Entry 2OBO (X-ray diffraction, 2.60 A resolution); this record covers chains B and C of the 4 polymer chains in the assembly.

[Chain B]
Name: HCV NS4A peptide
Notes: engineered mutation(s): C22S
UniProtKB: Q9QP06 (Q9QP06_9HEPC); residues 21-39 here correspond to UniProt positions 1678-1696 (UniProt number = residue number + 1657)
Sequence (23 residues; row label = number of the first residue in the row):
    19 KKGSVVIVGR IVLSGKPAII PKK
Sequence notes: expression tag (19-20, 40-41)

[Chain C]
Name: HCV NS3 protease
From: Hepatitis C virus
UniProtKB: Q91RS4 (Q91RS4_9HEPC); residue numbers follow UniProt; this construct covers 1-181
Sequence (200 residues; numbered -10 to 189; the number before each row is that of its first residue; numbers below 1 keep their minus sign (Met-10 is residue -10)):
   -10 MASMTGGQQM GAPITAYAQQ TRGLLGCIIT SLTGRDKNQV EGEVQIVSTA TQTFLATCIN
    50 GVCWTVYHGA GTRTIASPKG PVIQMYTNVD QDLVGWPAPQ GSRSLTPCTC GSSDLYLVTR
   110 HADVIPVRRR GDSRGSLLSP RPISYLKGSS GGPLLCPAGH AVGLFRAAVC TRGVAKAVDF
   170 IPVENLETTM RSGSHHHHHH
Disordered / not traced: -10 to 28, 180-189
Sequence notes: expression tag (-10 to 0, 182-189); conflict Thr40 (Ala in Q91RS4), Ser91 (Ala in Q91RS4)
Bound ions: Zn2+: Cys97, Cys99, Cys145

[Interface between chain B and chain C]
Contacting residue pairs (5):
  Pro35(B) - Ala111(C)
  Ile37(B) - Arg109(C)
  Ile38(B) - Val29(C)  hydrophobic
  Ile38(B) - Glu30(C)
  Ile38(B) - Gly31(C)
Other interface residues (no listed pair), chain B (4 interface residues in all): Ala36
Other interface residues (no listed pair), chain C (9 interface residues in all): Ile35, Val107, His110, Val113

[Overview]
4 residues of chain B and 9 residues of chain C are in contact. The Zn2+ site is built by Cys97(C), Cys99(C)
and Cys145(C).
Here chain B is HCV NS4A peptide and chain C is HCV NS3 protease (Hepatitis C virus). Entry 2OBO (Structure of
HEPATITIS C VIRAL NS3 protease domain complexed with NS4A peptide and ketoamide SCH476776) was determined by
X-ray diffraction, deposited together with 2O8M, 2OBQ, 2OC0, 2OC1, 2OC7 and 2OC8.
